7K48 - chains A and B of the 8 polymer chains in the assembly; structure by electron microscopy, 3.60 A resolution.

== Chain A (and B) ==
Molecule: Maltose/maltodextrin-binding periplasmic protein, Ion transport protein, Sodium channel protein type 9 subunit alpha chimera
Source organism: Escherichia coli (strain K12)
Notes: chain B of this document is another copy of the same molecule, construct and numbering; everything in this record applies to it too
Reference sequence: chimeric construct of P0AEX9, A8EVM5, Q15858: residues 354-719 from P0AEX9 (MALE_ECOLI) positions 27-392 (UniProt number = residue number - 327); residues 722-738 from A8EVM5 positions 1-17 (UniProt number = residue number - 721); residues 739-779 from Q15858 positions 739-779 (same numbers); residues 780-803 from A8EVM5 positions 60-83 (UniProt number = residue number - 720); residues 804-829 from Q15858 positions 805-830 (UniProt number = residue number + 1); 1 more segments
Amino-acid sequence (611 residues; numbered 353 to 963; the number before each row is that of its first residue):
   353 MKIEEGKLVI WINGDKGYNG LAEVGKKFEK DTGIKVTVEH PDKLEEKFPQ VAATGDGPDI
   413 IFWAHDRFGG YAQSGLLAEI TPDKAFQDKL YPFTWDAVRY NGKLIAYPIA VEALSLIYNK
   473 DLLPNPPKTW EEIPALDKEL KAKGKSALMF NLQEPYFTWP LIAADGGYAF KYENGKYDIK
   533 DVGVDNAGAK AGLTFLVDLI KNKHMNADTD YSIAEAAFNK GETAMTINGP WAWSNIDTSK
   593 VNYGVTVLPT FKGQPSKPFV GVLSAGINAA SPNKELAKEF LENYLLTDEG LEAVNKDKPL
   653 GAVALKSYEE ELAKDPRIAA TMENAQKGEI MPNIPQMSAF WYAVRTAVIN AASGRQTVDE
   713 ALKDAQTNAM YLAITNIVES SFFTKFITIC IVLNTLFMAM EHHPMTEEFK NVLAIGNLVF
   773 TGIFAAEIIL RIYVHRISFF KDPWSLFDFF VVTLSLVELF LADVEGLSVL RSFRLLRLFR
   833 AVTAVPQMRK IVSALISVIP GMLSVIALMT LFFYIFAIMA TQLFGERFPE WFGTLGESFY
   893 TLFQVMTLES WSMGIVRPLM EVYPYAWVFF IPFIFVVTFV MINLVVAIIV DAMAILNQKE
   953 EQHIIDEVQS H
Not modelled in the structure: 353-719, 949-963
Differences from the reference sequence: initiating methionine (353); linker (720-721); engineered mutation Ala725 (Arg4 in A8EVM5), Ala833 (Leu109 in A8EVM5)
Reported in the primary citation:
  - specificity-determining residues: Phe812, Ala814, Asp815 (by similarity / conservation)

== Interface between chain A and chain B ==
Pairs across the interface (43; chain A residue first):
  Thr747(A) - Tyr866(B)
  Thr747(A) - Ile870(B)
  Leu748(A) - Tyr866(B)
  Met750(A) - Ile870(B)  hydrophobic
  Ala751(A) - Tyr866(B)
  Glu817(A) - Gln874(B)
  Gly818(A) - Gln874(B)
  Gly818(A) - Leu875(B)
  Val821(A) - Met871(B)
  Leu822(A) - Met871(B)  hydrophobic
  Ser824(A) - Ile867(B)
  Phe825(A) - Ile867(B)  hydrophobic
  Phe825(A) - Met871(B)  hydrophobic
  Leu828(A) - Leu863(B)  hydrophobic
  Leu830(A) - Leu863(B)  hydrophobic
  Gln839(A) - Pro852(B)
  Gln839(A) - Gly853(B)
  Met840(A) - Ser856(B)  hydrogen bond
  Leu847(A) - Phe931(B)  hydrophobic
  Val850(A) - Phe931(B)  hydrophobic
  Met854(A) - Phe931(B)  hydrophobic
  Met861(A) - Phe927(B)  hydrophobic
  Trp883(A) - Arg909(B)
  Tyr892(A) - Trp903(B)
  Tyr892(A) - Ser904(B)
  Tyr892(A) - Val908(B)
  Tyr892(A) - Arg909(B)
  Phe895(A) - Trp903(B)  hydrophobic
  Phe895(A) - Ile923(B)  hydrophobic
  Gln896(A) - Ser904(B)
  Gln896(A) - Met905(B)
  Gln896(A) - Arg909(B)  hydrogen bond
  Thr899(A) - Leu900(B)
  Thr899(A) - Trp903(B)
  Glu901(A) - Ser902(B)  hydrogen bond (side chain-backbone)
  Val937(A) - Ile934(B)  hydrophobic
  Ile940(A) - Phe931(B)  hydrophobic
  Ile940(A) - Ile934(B)  hydrophobic
  Ile940(A) - Val938(B)  hydrophobic
  Ile941(A) - Val938(B)  hydrophobic
  Ile941(A) - Ile941(B)  hydrophobic
  Ala944(A) - Val942(B)  hydrophobic
  Met945(A) - Val942(B)  hydrophobic
Other interface residues (no listed pair), chain A (38 interface residues in all): Glu753, His755, Leu827, Phe831, Ile843, Glu882, Ser902, Ile907, Asp943
Other interface residues (no listed pair), chain B (33 interface residues in all): Leu860, Phe868, Thr873, Gly885, Leu887, Glu901, Ile926, Asn935, Met945

== Overview ==
38 residues of chain A face 33 of chain B across their interface, with 3 hydrogen bonds. Polar contacts
include Met840(A)-Ser856(B), Gln896(A)-Arg909(B) and Glu901(A)-Ser902(B). The paper reports specificity
determinants Phe812(A), Ala814(A) and Asp815(A).
Both chains are Maltose/maltodextrin-binding periplasmic protein, Ion transport protein, Sodium channel
protein type 9 subunit alpha chimera (Escherichia coli (strain K12)). Entry 7K48 (Structure of
NavAb/Nav1.7-VS2A chimera trapped in the resting state by tarantula toxin m3-Huwentoxin-IV) was determined by
electron microscopy.
